PDB entry 4PD4 | X-ray diffraction, 3.04 A resolution | chains A and B of the 11 polymer chains in the assembly

Chain A:
Protein: Cytochrome b-c1 complex subunit 1, mitochondrial
From: Saccharomyces cerevisiae (strain ATCC 204508 / S288c)
Reference sequence: P07256 (QCR1_YEAST); numbering as in UniProt (aligned over 27-457)
Sequence (431 residues; each row starts with the number of its first residue):
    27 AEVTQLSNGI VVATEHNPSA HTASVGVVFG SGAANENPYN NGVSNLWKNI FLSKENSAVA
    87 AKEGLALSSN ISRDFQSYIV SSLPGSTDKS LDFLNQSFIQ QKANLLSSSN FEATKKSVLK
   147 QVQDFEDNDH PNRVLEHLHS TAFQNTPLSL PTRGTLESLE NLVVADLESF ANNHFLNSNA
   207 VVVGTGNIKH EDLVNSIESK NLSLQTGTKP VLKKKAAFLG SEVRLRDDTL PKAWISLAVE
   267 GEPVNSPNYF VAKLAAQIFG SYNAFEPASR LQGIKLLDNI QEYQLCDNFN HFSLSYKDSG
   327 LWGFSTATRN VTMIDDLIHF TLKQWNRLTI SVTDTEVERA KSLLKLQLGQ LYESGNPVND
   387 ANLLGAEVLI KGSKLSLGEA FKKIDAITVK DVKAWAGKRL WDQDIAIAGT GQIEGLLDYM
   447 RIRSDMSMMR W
Differences from the reference sequence: conflict Asp153 (Glu in P07256)

Chain B:
Protein: Cytochrome b-c1 complex subunit 2, mitochondrial
From: Saccharomyces cerevisiae (strain ATCC 204508 / S288c)
Reference sequence: P07257 (QCR2_YEAST); residues 17-368 here = UniProt positions 17-368
Sequence (352 residues; numbered 17 to 368; the number before each row is that of its first residue):
    17 LTVSARDAPT KISTLAVKVH GGSRYATKDG VAHLLNRFNF QNTNTRSALK LVRESELLGG
    77 TFKSTLDREY ITLKATFLKD DLPYYVNALA DVLYKTAFKP HELTESVLPA ARYDYAVAEQ
   137 CPVKSAEDQL YAITFRKGLG NPLLYDGVER VSLQDIKDFA DKVYTKENLE VSGENVVEAD
   197 LKRFVDESLL STLPAGKSLV SKSEPKFFLG EENRVRFIGD SVAAIGIPVN KASLAQYEVL
   257 ANYLTSALSE LSGLISSAKL DKFTDGGLFT LFVRDQDSAV VSSNIKKIVA DLKKGKDLSP
   317 AINYTKLKNA VQNESVSSPI ELNFDAVKDF KLGKFNYVAV GDVSNLPYLD EL
Curated features (UniProtKB/Swiss-Prot):
  - modified residue (Phosphoserine): Ser141, Ser168

Interface between chain A and chain B:
Contacting residue pairs (61; chain A residue first):
  Ser45(A) - Arg22(B)  hydrogen bond (backbone-side chain)
  His47(A) - Arg22(B)
  His47(A) - Ala326(B)
  Thr48(A) - Leu323(B)
  Thr48(A) - Ala326(B)
  Thr48(A) - Val327(B)
  Lys80(A) - Ser262(B)
  Lys80(A) - Ala263(B)
  Lys80(A) - Ser265(B)
  Lys80(A) - Ser268(B)  hydrogen bond
  Ser83(A) - Ala263(B)
  Ala84(A) - Ala263(B)
  Ala84(A) - Leu264(B)
  Ala87(A) - Leu264(B)  hydrophobic
  Ala87(A) - Pro316(B)
  Ala87(A) - Tyr320(B)
  Lys88(A) - Pro316(B)
  Lys88(A) - Asn319(B)  hydrogen bond (backbone-side chain)
  Glu89(A) - Asn319(B)
  Gly90(A) - Asn319(B)
  Gly90(A) - Tyr320(B)
  Gly90(A) - Leu323(B)
  Ala92(A) - Leu323(B)  hydrophobic
  Ala92(A) - Lys324(B)
  Ser107(A) - Leu323(B)
  Ser108(A) - Leu323(B)
  Leu109(A) - Leu323(B)  hydrophobic
  Phe291(A) - Tyr129(B)  hydrophobic
  Glu292(A) - Arg53(B)  salt bridge
  Pro293(A) - Ser122(B)
  Pro293(A) - Ala126(B)  hydrophobic
  Leu297(A) - Ala64(B)
  Leu297(A) - Leu65(B)
  Leu297(A) - Val68(B)  hydrophobic
  Leu297(A) - Arg69(B)  hydrogen bond (backbone-side chain)
  Gln298(A) - Arg69(B)  hydrogen bond (backbone-side chain)
  Gln298(A) - Glu72(B)
  Gly299(A) - Arg69(B)
  Gly299(A) - Glu72(B)  hydrogen bond (backbone-side chain)
  Arg365(A) - Glu72(B)  salt bridge
  Arg365(A) - Leu73(B)
  Ser368(A) - Glu72(B)  hydrogen bond (side chain-backbone)
  Ser368(A) - Leu73(B)  hydrogen bond (side chain-backbone)
  Ser368(A) - Leu74(B)
  Ser368(A) - Gly75(B)  hydrogen bond (side chain-backbone)
  Leu369(A) - Glu72(B)
  Lys371(A) - Ile28(B)
  Lys371(A) - Leu94(B)
  Leu372(A) - Gly75(B)
  Leu372(A) - Gly76(B)
  Leu372(A) - Thr77(B)
  Leu372(A) - Thr92(B)
  Leu372(A) - Phe93(B)  hydrophobic
  Gly375(A) - Ile28(B)
  Gln376(A) - Thr92(B)
  Glu379(A) - Thr26(B)
  Glu379(A) - Lys27(B)  hydrogen bond (side chain-backbone)
  Glu379(A) - Ile28(B)  hydrogen bond (side chain-backbone)
  Leu403(A) - Lys27(B)
  Phe407(A) - Lys27(B)
  Phe407(A) - Leu94(B)  hydrophobic
Other interface residues (no listed pair), chain A (34 interface residues in all): Leu91, Ala294, Thr361, Gly404
Other interface residues (no listed pair), chain B (37 interface residues in all): Ala24, Gln57, Gly269, Lys322

In short:
The interface between chain A and chain B involves 34 residues on one side and 37 on the other, with 11
hydrogen bonds and 2 salt bridges. Polar pairs include Glu292(A)-Arg53(B), Arg365(A)-Glu72(B) and
Ser45(A)-Arg22(B).
Chain A is Cytochrome b-c1 complex subunit 1, mitochondrial and chain B is Cytochrome b-c1 complex subunit 2,
mitochondrial, both from Saccharomyces cerevisiae (strain ATCC 204508 / S288c); the structure, Structural
analysis of atovaquone-inhibited cytochrome bc1 complex reveals the molecular basis of antimalarial drug
action, was determined by X-ray diffraction.
